Entry 6VM1 (electron microscopy, 7.90 A resolution (low resolution: residue-level contacts below are approximate; hydrogen-bond / salt-bridge calls are withheld)); this record covers chains V and U of the 26 polymer chains in the assembly.

[Chain V (and U)]
Protein: ATP synthase subunit c, chloroplastic
From: Spinacia oleracea
Notes: chain U of this document is another copy of the same molecule, construct and numbering; everything in this record applies to it too
UniProtKB: P69447 (ATPH_SPIOL); numbering as in UniProt (aligned over 1-81)
Sequence (81 residues; each row starts with the number of its first residue):
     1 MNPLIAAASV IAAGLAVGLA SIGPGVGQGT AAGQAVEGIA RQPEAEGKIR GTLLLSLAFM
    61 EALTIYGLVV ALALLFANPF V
Not modelled in the structure: 1-2
Swiss-Prot annotation at these positions:
  - site: E61 (Reversibly protonated during proton transport)
  - modified residue: M1 (N-formylmethionine)

[Interface between chain V and chain U]
Contacting residue pairs (21; chain V residue first):
  A7(V) - A8(U)
  V10(V) - A12(U)
  I11(V) - A12(U)
  G14(V) - A12(U)
  G14(V) - A16(U)
  G18(V) - A16(U)
  G18(V) - L19(U)
  S21(V) - A20(U)
  I22(V) - L19(U)
  I22(V) - G23(U)
  I22(V) - P24(U)
  G25(V) - P24(U)
  V26(V) - G23(U)
  V26(V) - P24(U)
  V26(V) - G27(U)
  G29(V) - G27(U)
  G29(V) - A31(U)
  T30(V) - G27(U)
  G33(V) - A31(U)
  G33(V) - Q34(U)
  E37(V) - Q34(U)
Interface residues without a listed pair, chain V (19 interface residues in all): P3, L19, A32, Q34, V36, A40
Interface residues without a listed pair, chain U (19 interface residues in all): L4, I5, L15, Q28, T30, A35, G38, I39, Q42

[Overview]
Chain V and chain U each contribute 19 residues to their interface.
Chain V and chain U are both ATP synthase subunit c, chloroplastic (Spinacia oleracea); the structure,
Chloroplast ATP synthase (C3, CF1FO), was determined by electron microscopy (same publication as 6VM4, 6VMB,
6VMD, 6VMG, 6VOF, 6VOG and 8 further entries).
